PDB entry 1I3C | X-ray diffraction, 1.90 A resolution | chains A and B

Chain A (and B):
Molecule: Response regulator RCP1
Organism: Synechocystis sp
Notes: chain B of this document is another copy of the same molecule, construct and numbering; everything in this record applies to it too
UniProt: Q55169 (RCP1_SYNY3); numbering as in UniProt (aligned over 1-147)
Amino-acid sequence (149 residues; each row starts with the number of its first residue):
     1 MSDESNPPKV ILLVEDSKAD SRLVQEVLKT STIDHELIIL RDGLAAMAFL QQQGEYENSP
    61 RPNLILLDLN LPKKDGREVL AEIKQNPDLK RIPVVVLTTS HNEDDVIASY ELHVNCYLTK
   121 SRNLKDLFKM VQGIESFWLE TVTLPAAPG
Disordered / not traced: 1-5 (chain B: 1-6, 147-149)
Modified positions: Mse1 (selenomethionine); Mse47 (selenomethionine; parent Met); Mse130 (selenomethionine; parent Met)
Differences from the reference sequence: modified residue (1, 47, 130); cloning artifact (148-149)
From the paper describing this entry:
  - self-association interface (contacts with another copy of this molecule): Tyr117, Leu118, Ile134, Phe137, Trp138, Val142
  - contacts within the chain: Asp68-Lys120 (hydrogen bond), Asp68-Thr98 (hydrogen bond), Asn70-Thr98 (hydrogen bond), Ser100-Tyr117 (hydrogen bond)
  - binding site for sulfate ion: Asn70, Ser100, His101, Asn102, Lys120
  - post-translational modification sites: Asp68 (by similarity / conservation)
  - catalytic residues: Glu15, Asp16, Asp68, Lys120 (by similarity / conservation)

Interface between chain A and chain B:
Residue-residue contacts (46):
  Lys84(A) - His113(B)
  Lys90(A) - Glu111(B)
  Arg91(A) - Ile107(B)
  Arg91(A) - Tyr110(B)
  Arg91(A) - Glu111(B)  salt bridge
  Pro93(A) - Tyr110(B)  hydrophobic
  Ile107(A) - Arg91(B)
  Tyr110(A) - Arg91(B)
  Tyr110(A) - Val142(B)
  Tyr110(A) - Thr143(B)  hydrogen bond (side chain-backbone)
  Tyr110(A) - Pro145(B)
  Glu111(A) - Lys90(B)  salt bridge
  Glu111(A) - Arg91(B)  salt bridge
  His113(A) - Lys84(B)
  His113(A) - Lys90(B)
  His113(A) - His113(B)  hydrogen bond
  Val114(A) - Asn115(B)
  Asn115(A) - Val114(B)
  Asn115(A) - Asn115(B)  hydrogen bond (backbone-side chain)
  Asn115(A) - Trp138(B)
  Cys116(A) - Phe137(B)  hydrophobic
  Cys116(A) - Trp138(B)  hydrophobic
  Tyr117(A) - Val142(B)
  Tyr117(A) - Thr143(B)  hydrogen bond (backbone-backbone)
  Leu118(A) - Val142(B)  hydrophobic
  Thr119(A) - Thr143(B)  hydrogen bond
  Mse130(A) - Thr141(B)
  Gly133(A) - Phe137(B)
  Phe137(A) - Cys116(B)  hydrophobic
  Phe137(A) - Gly133(B)
  Phe137(A) - Ile134(B)  hydrophobic
  Phe137(A) - Phe137(B)  hydrophobic
  Phe137(A) - Trp138(B)
  Trp138(A) - Asn115(B)
  Trp138(A) - Cys116(B)  hydrophobic
  Trp138(A) - Phe137(B)
  Trp138(A) - Trp138(B)  hydrophobic
  Thr141(A) - Mse130(B)
  Val142(A) - Tyr110(B)
  Val142(A) - Tyr117(B)
  Val142(A) - Leu118(B)  hydrophobic
  Thr143(A) - Tyr110(B)  hydrogen bond (backbone-side chain)
  Thr143(A) - Tyr117(B)  hydrogen bond (backbone-backbone)
  Thr143(A) - Thr119(B)
  Pro145(A) - Tyr110(B)
  Ala146(A) - Glu103(B)
Other interface residues (no listed pair), chain A (28 interface residues in all): Pro87, Glu103, Val106, Ile134, Leu144
Other interface residues (no listed pair), chain B (27 interface residues in all): Pro93, Val106, Leu144, Ala146

Summary:
28 residues of chain A and 27 residues of chain B are in contact, with 7 hydrogen bonds and 3 salt bridges.
Polar pairs include Arg91(A)-Glu111(B), Glu111(A)-Lys90(B) and Tyr110(A)-Thr143(B). The paper reports
catalytic residues Glu15(A), Asp16(A) and Asp68(A) among others; a binding site for sulfate ion at Asn70(A),
Ser100(A) and His101(A) among others.
Chain A and chain B are both Response regulator RCP1 (Synechocystis sp); the structure, Response regulator for
cyanobacterial phytochrome, RCP1, was determined by X-ray diffraction, deposited together with 1JLK.
